9EX8 - chain A; structure by X-ray diffraction, 1.80 A resolution.

# Chain A
Name: Non-structural protein 7
Source organism: Severe acute respiratory syndrome coronavirus 2
UniProt: P0DTD1 (R1AB_SARS2); residues 1-306 here correspond to UniProt positions 3264-3569 (UniProt number = residue number + 3263)
Sequence (306 residues; numbered 1 to 306; the number before each row is that of its first residue):
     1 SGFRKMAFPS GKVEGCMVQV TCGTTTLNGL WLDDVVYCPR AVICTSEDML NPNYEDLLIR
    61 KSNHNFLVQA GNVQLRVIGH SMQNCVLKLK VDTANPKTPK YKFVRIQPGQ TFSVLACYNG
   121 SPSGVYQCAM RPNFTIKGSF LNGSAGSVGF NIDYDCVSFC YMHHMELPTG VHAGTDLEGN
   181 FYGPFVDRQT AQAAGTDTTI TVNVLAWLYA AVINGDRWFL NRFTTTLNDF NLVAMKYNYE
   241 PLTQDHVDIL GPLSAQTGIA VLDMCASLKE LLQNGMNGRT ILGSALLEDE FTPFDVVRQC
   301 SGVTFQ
Not modelled in the structure: 306
Differences from the reference sequence: conflict A41 (His3304 in P0DTD1), A145 (Cys3408 in P0DTD1)
UniProt features mapped onto this chain:
  - site: Q306 (Cleavage)
  - cross-link (Glycyl lysine isopeptide (Lys-Gly)): K5 (interchain with G-Cter in ubiquitin), K90 (interchain with G-Cter in ubiquitin)
What the authors report for this chain:
  - contacts within the chain: R4-K5, K12-E14, D295-R298 (salt bridge)
  - self-association interface (contacts with another copy of this molecule); pairs are residue here / residue on that copy: R4-E290, K137-R4, K5, K137

# Summary
The paper reports a self-association interface involving R4, K5 and K137 among others; contacts within the
chain involving K5, R4 and K12 among others.
Chain A is Non-structural protein 7 (Severe acute respiratory syndrome coronavirus 2); the structure, Free
form of a mutant of SARS-CoV-2 main protease Mpro, was determined by X-ray diffraction together with 9EXU,
9EYA, 9EZ4 and 9EZ6 from the same study.
